Entry 5EJM (X-ray diffraction, 1.72 A resolution); this record covers chains A and B.

[Chain A (and B)]
Molecule: 2-succinyl-5-enolpyruvyl-6-hydroxy-3-cyclohexene-1-carboxylate synthase
Source organism: Escherichia coli K12
Notes: EC 2.2.1.9; chain B of this document is another copy of the same molecule, construct and numbering; everything in this record applies to it too
UniProt: P17109 (MEND_ECOLI); residue numbers follow UniProt; this construct covers 1-556
Sequence (556 residues; each row starts with the number of its first residue):
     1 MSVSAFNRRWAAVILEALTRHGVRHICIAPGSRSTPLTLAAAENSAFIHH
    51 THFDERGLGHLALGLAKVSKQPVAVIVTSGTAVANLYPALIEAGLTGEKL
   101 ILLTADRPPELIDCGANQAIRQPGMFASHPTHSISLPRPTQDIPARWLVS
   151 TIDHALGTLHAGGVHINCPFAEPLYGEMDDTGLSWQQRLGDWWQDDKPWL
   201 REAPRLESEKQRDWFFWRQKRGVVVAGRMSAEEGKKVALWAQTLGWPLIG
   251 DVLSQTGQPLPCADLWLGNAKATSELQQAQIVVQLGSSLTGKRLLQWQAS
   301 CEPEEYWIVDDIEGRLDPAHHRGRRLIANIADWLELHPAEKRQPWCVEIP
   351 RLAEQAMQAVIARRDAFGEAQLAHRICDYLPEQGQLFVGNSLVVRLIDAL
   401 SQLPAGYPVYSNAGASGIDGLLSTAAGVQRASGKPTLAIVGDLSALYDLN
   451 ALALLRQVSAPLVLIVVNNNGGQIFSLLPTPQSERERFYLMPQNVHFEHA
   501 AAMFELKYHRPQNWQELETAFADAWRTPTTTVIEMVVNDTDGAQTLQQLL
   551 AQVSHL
Construct notes: engineered mutation Ala413 (Arg in P17109)
Bound ions: Mn2+: Asp442, Asn469, Gly471 (together with TD5)
Ligand contacts:
  - TD5 ((4R)-4-[3-[(4-azanyl-2-methyl-pyrimidin-5-yl)methyl]-4-methyl-5-[2-[oxidanyl(phosphonooxy)phosphoryl]oxyethyl]-1,3-thiazol-3-ium-2-yl]-4-oxidanyl-butanoic acid), molecule 1: Pro30, Gly31, Ser32, Arg33, Glu55, Thr78, Thr81, Ala82, Arg107, Gln118
  - TD5, molecule 2: Ser391, Leu392, Val393, Ser416, Gly417, Ile418, Asp419, Gly441, Asp442, Leu443, Ser444, Tyr447, Asn469, Gly471, Gly472, Gln473, Ile474, Phe475
Curated features (UniProtKB/Swiss-Prot):
  - mutagenesis: Glu55 (E55Q: Loss of activity)

[Chain A / chain B interface]
Contacting residue pairs (146):
  Ile28(A) - Phe488(B)  hydrophobic
  Ile28(A) - Met491(B)
  Ala29(A) - Met491(B)
  Pro30(A) - Tyr489(B)
  Pro30(A) - Met491(B)
  Gly31(A) - Phe475(B)
  Gly31(A) - Tyr489(B)
  Ser32(A) - Phe475(B)
  Ser32(A) - Leu478(B)
  Thr35(A) - Tyr489(B)  hydrogen bond
  Thr38(A) - Phe488(B)
  Leu39(A) - Pro481(B)  hydrophobic
  Leu39(A) - Tyr489(B)
  Ala42(A) - Phe488(B)  hydrophobic
  His49(A) - Arg487(B)  hydrogen bond (backbone-side chain)
  His49(A) - Phe488(B)
  Thr51(A) - Arg487(B)
  Thr51(A) - Met491(B)
  His52(A) - Met491(B)
  Phe53(A) - Leu446(B)  hydrophobic
  Phe53(A) - Tyr447(B)
  Phe53(A) - Gln493(B)
  Asp54(A) - Arg56(B)  salt bridge
  Asp54(A) - Tyr447(B)
  Glu55(A) - Tyr447(B)  hydrogen bond
  Arg56(A) - Asp54(B)  salt bridge
  Arg56(A) - Arg56(B)
  Arg56(A) - Asn85(B)  hydrogen bond
  Thr81(A) - Pro88(B)
  Thr81(A) - Ala415(B)
  Thr81(A) - Gly417(B)
  Thr81(A) - Asp419(B)  hydrogen bond
  Ala84(A) - Tyr87(B)  hydrophobic
  Ala84(A) - Ile91(B)  hydrophobic
  Asn85(A) - Arg56(B)  hydrogen bond
  Asn85(A) - Pro88(B)
  Asn85(A) - Asp419(B)  hydrogen bond
  Asn85(A) - Tyr447(B)  hydrogen bond
  Tyr87(A) - Ala84(B)  hydrophobic
  Tyr87(A) - Tyr87(B)  hydrophobic
  Tyr87(A) - Met125(B)  hydrogen bond (side chain-backbone)
  Pro88(A) - Thr81(B)
  Pro88(A) - Asn85(B)
  Ile91(A) - Ala84(B)  hydrophobic
  Ile91(A) - Ile120(B)  hydrophobic
  Ile91(A) - Met125(B)  hydrophobic
  Glu110(A) - His320(B)  hydrogen bond (backbone-side chain)
  Leu111(A) - Pro318(B)
  Ile112(A) - Arg315(B)
  Asp113(A) - Arg315(B)  hydrogen bond (backbone-side chain)
  Cys114(A) - Arg315(B)
  Cys114(A) - Leu316(B)
  Cys114(A) - Asp317(B)  hydrogen bond (backbone-backbone)
  Cys114(A) - Pro318(B)
  Cys114(A) - His320(B)
  Gly115(A) - Arg315(B)
  Asn117(A) - Ala413(B)
  Asn117(A) - Gly414(B)
  Asn117(A) - Ser416(B)  hydrogen bond
  Gln118(A) - Gly414(B)
  Gln118(A) - Ala415(B)
  Ile120(A) - Ile91(B)  hydrophobic
  Ile120(A) - Leu95(B)  hydrophobic
  Arg121(A) - Ser128(B)  hydrogen bond
  Arg121(A) - His129(B)  hydrogen bond (backbone-side chain)
  Gly124(A) - Ala127(B)
  Met125(A) - Tyr87(B)  hydrogen bond (backbone-side chain)
  Met125(A) - Ile91(B)  hydrophobic
  Met125(A) - Met125(B)
  Ala127(A) - Gly124(B)
  Ser128(A) - Arg121(B)  hydrogen bond
  His129(A) - Arg121(B)  hydrogen bond (side chain-backbone)
  Tyr175(A) - Pro479(B)
  Tyr175(A) - Thr480(B)
  Tyr175(A) - Tyr489(B)
  Arg315(A) - Ile112(B)
  Arg315(A) - Asp113(B)
  Arg315(A) - Cys114(B)
  Arg315(A) - Gly115(B)  hydrogen bond (backbone-backbone)
  Leu316(A) - Cys114(B)
  Leu316(A) - Gly115(B)
  Asp317(A) - Cys114(B)  hydrogen bond (backbone-backbone)
  Pro318(A) - Leu111(B)
  Pro318(A) - Cys114(B)
  His320(A) - Glu110(B)  hydrogen bond (side chain-backbone)
  His320(A) - Cys114(B)
  Ala413(A) - Asn117(B)
  Gly414(A) - Asn117(B)
  Gly414(A) - Gln118(B)
  Ala415(A) - Thr81(B)
  Ala415(A) - Gln118(B)
  Ser416(A) - Asn117(B)  hydrogen bond
  Gly417(A) - Thr81(B)
  Asp419(A) - Thr81(B)  hydrogen bond
  Asp419(A) - Asn85(B)  hydrogen bond
  Leu446(A) - Phe53(B)  hydrophobic
  Leu446(A) - Asn450(B)  hydrogen bond (backbone-side chain)
  Leu446(A) - Met503(B)  hydrophobic
  Tyr447(A) - Phe53(B)
  Tyr447(A) - Asp54(B)
  Tyr447(A) - Glu55(B)  hydrogen bond
  Tyr447(A) - Asn85(B)  hydrogen bond
  Tyr447(A) - Asn450(B)  hydrogen bond (backbone-side chain)
  Asn450(A) - Leu446(B)  hydrogen bond (side chain-backbone)
  Asn450(A) - Tyr447(B)  hydrogen bond (side chain-backbone)
  Ala453(A) - Gln493(B)
  Arg456(A) - Gln493(B)  hydrogen bond (side chain-backbone)
  Arg456(A) - Asn494(B)
  Arg456(A) - Val495(B)
  Phe475(A) - Gly31(B)
  Phe475(A) - Ser32(B)
  Leu478(A) - Ser32(B)
  Pro479(A) - Tyr175(B)
  Thr480(A) - Tyr175(B)
  Pro481(A) - Leu39(B)  hydrophobic
  Arg487(A) - His49(B)  hydrogen bond (side chain-backbone)
  Arg487(A) - Thr51(B)
  Phe488(A) - Ile28(B)  hydrophobic
  Phe488(A) - Thr38(B)
  Phe488(A) - Ala42(B)  hydrophobic
  Phe488(A) - His49(B)
  Tyr489(A) - Pro30(B)
  Tyr489(A) - Gly31(B)
  Tyr489(A) - Thr35(B)  hydrogen bond
  Tyr489(A) - Leu39(B)
  Tyr489(A) - Tyr175(B)
  Met491(A) - Ile28(B)
  Met491(A) - Ala29(B)
  Met491(A) - Pro30(B)
  Met491(A) - Thr51(B)
  Gln493(A) - Phe53(B)
  Gln493(A) - Ala453(B)
  Gln493(A) - Arg456(B)  hydrogen bond (backbone-side chain)
  Asn494(A) - Arg456(B)
  Val495(A) - Arg456(B)
  His496(A) - Met503(B)
  His499(A) - His499(B)  hydrogen bond
  His499(A) - Ala502(B)
  His499(A) - Met503(B)
  Ala500(A) - Met503(B)  hydrophobic
  Ala502(A) - His499(B)
  Met503(A) - Leu446(B)  hydrophobic
  Met503(A) - Val495(B)
  Met503(A) - His496(B)
  Met503(A) - His499(B)
  Met503(A) - Ala500(B)  hydrophobic
Also at the interface, not in a pair above, chain A (79 interface residues in all): Leu95, Ala116, Ala119, Leu443, Leu449, Glu484, Phe497, Phe504
Also at the interface, not in a pair above, chain B (80 interface residues in all): His52, Ala116, Ala119, Arg395, Leu443, Leu449, Glu484, Phe497, Phe504

[Overview]
The interface between chain A and chain B involves 79 residues on one side and 80 on the other, with 35
hydrogen bonds and 2 salt bridges. Polar pairs include Asp54(A)-Arg56(B), Thr35(A)-Tyr489(B) and
His49(A)-Arg487(B). Ligands of chain A: compound TD5.
Chain A and chain B are both 2-succinyl-5-enolpyruvyl-6-hydroxy-3-cyclohexene-1-carboxylate synthase
(Escherichia coli K12); the structure, ThDP-Mn2+ complex of R413A variant of EcMenD soaked with
2-ketoglutarate for 35 min, was determined by X-ray diffraction together with 5Z2P, 5Z2R and 5Z2U from the
same study.
